Entry 1G1G (X-ray diffraction, 2.20 A resolution); this record covers chains A and B.

== Chain A ==
Name: Protein tyrosine phosphatase 1B
From: Homo sapiens
Notes: EC 3.1.3.48; fragment: catalytic domain
Reference sequence: P18031 (PTN1_HUMAN); residues 1-298 here = UniProt positions 1-298
Chain sequence (298 residues; each row starts with the number of its first residue):
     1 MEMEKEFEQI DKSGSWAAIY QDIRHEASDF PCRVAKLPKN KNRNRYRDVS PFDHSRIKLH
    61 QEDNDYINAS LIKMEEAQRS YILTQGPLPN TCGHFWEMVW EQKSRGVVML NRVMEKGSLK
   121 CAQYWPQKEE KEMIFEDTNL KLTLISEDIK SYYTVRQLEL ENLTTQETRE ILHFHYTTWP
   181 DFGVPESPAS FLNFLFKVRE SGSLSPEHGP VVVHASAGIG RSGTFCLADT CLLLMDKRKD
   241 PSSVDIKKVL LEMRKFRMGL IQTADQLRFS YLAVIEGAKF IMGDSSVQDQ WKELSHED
Construct notes: engineered mutation Ala215 (Cys in P18031)
UniProt features mapped onto this chain:
  - binding site (substrate): Asp181, Gln262
  - modified residue: Met1 (N-acetylmethionine), Tyr20 (Phosphotyrosine), Ser50 (Phosphoserine), Tyr66 (Phosphotyrosine), Ser242 (Phosphoserine), Ser243 (Phosphoserine)

== Chain B ==
Name: Mono-phosphorylated peptide from the insulin receptor kinase
Chain sequence (13 residues; row label = number of the first residue in the row):
  1159 ETDYYRKGGK GLL
Disordered / not traced: 1159, 1165-1171
Modified positions: Tyr1163 (o-phosphotyrosine; PTR)

== How chain A and chain B interact ==
Residue-residue contacts (18):
  Tyr46(A) - Asp1161(B)
  Tyr46(A) - Tyr1162(B)
  Tyr46(A) - Tyr1163(B)
  Arg47(A) - Asp1161(B)  hydrogen bond (backbone-backbone)
  Asp48(A) - Tyr1162(B)
  Asp48(A) - Tyr1163(B)  hydrogen bond (side chain-backbone)
  Asp48(A) - Arg1164(B)  hydrogen bond (side chain-backbone)
  Asp181(A) - Tyr1163(B)
  Phe182(A) - Tyr1163(B)
  Ala215(A) - Tyr1163(B)
  Ser216(A) - Tyr1163(B)
  Ala217(A) - Tyr1163(B)
  Gly218(A) - Tyr1163(B)
  Ile219(A) - Tyr1163(B)
  Gly220(A) - Tyr1163(B)
  Arg221(A) - Tyr1163(B)
  Gln262(A) - Tyr1163(B)
  Gln262(A) - Arg1164(B)
Also at the interface, not in a pair above, chain A (15 interface residues in all): Arg45, Val49
Also at the interface, not in a pair above, chain B (5 interface residues in all): Thr1160

== Summary ==
Chain A and chain B form an interface of 15 and 5 residues respectively, with 3 hydrogen bonds. Polar pairs
include Asp48(A)-Tyr1163(B), Asp48(A)-Arg1164(B) and Arg47(A)-Asp1161(B). UniProt lists substrate-binding
residues Asp181(A) and Gln262(A) on chain A.
Here chain A is Protein tyrosine phosphatase 1B (Homo sapiens) and chain B is Mono-phosphorylated peptide from
the insulin receptor kinase. Entry 1G1G (Crystal structure of protein tyrosine phosphatase 1B complexed with a
mono-phosphorylated peptide (etdy(ptr)rkggkgll) from the insulin ...) was determined by X-ray diffraction,
deposited together with 1G1F and 1G1H.
